PDB entry 6X5S | X-ray diffraction, 3.30 A resolution | chains A and C

== Chain A ==
Molecule: Alpha-(1,6)-fucosyltransferase
Source organism: Homo sapiens
Notes: EC 2.4.1.68
UniProt: Q9BYC5 (FUT8_HUMAN); residues 108-573 here = UniProt positions 108-573
Amino-acid sequence (466 residues; each row starts with the number of its first residue):
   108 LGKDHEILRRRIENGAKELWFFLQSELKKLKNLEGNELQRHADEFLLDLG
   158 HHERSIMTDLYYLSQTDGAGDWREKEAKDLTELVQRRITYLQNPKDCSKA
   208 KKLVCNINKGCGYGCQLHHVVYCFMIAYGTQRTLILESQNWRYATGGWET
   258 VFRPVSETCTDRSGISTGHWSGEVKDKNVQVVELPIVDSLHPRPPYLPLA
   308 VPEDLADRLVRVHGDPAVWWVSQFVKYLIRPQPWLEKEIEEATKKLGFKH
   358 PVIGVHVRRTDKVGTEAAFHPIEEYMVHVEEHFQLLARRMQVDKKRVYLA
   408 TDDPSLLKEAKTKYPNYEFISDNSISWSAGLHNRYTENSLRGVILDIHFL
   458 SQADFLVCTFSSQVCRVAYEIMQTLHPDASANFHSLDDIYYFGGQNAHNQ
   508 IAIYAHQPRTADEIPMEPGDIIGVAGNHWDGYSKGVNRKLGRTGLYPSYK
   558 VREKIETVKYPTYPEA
Disulfide bonds: Cys204-Cys266, Cys212-Cys230, Cys218-Cys222, Cys465-Cys472
Ligand contacts: GDP (guanosine-5'-diphosphate): Gly219, Tyr220, Gly221, Cys222, Tyr250, His363, Arg365, Lys369, Glu373, Ala407, Thr408, Asp409, Ile432, Ala436, Arg441, Ser446, Gly449, Val450, Asp453, Ser468, Ser469, Gln470, Val471
Curated features (UniProtKB/Swiss-Prot):
  - region: Arg365, Arg366 (Important for donor substrate binding)
  - motif: Pro299 to Pro305 (SH3-binding)
  - modified residue: Ser278 (Phosphoserine)
  - natural variant: Arg315 to Lys557 (deletion: In CDGF1), Arg337 (R337G: In CDGF1)
  - mutagenesis: Arg365 (R365A/K: Complete loss of activity), Arg366 (R366A/K: Decreases activity to 3%), Asp368 (D368A: Loss of enzyme activity), Lys369 (K369A: Loss of enzyme activity), Glu373 (E373A: Loss of enzyme activity), Tyr382 (Y382A: Loss of enzyme activity), Asp409 (D409A: Loss of enzyme activity), Asp410 (D410A: No effect on enzyme activity), Asp453 (D453A: Loss of enzyme activity), Ser469 (S469A: Loss of enzyme activity)
Reported in the primary citation:
  - catalytic residues: Lys369 (proposed by the authors, not directly observed)
  - mutagenesis - D295A, D368A, D495A, Y498A: abolished catalytic activity
  - mutagenesis - K216A (160-fold), Q470A (80-fold), D494A (800-fold), Q502A (16-fold), H535A (11-fold), K541A: decreased catalytic activity

== Chain C ==
Molecule: A3'-Asn
Source organism: Gallus gallus
Amino-acid sequence (3 residues; each row starts with the number of its first residue):
   699 AN
  700A K
Disordered / not traced: 699, 700A
Covalently attached groups: glycan linked to Asn700

== Chain A / chain C interface ==
Pairs across the interface (1; chain A residue first):
  Gly217(A) - Asn700(C)  hydrogen bond (backbone-side chain)

== Summary ==
Chain A and chain C each contribute 1 residues to their interface, with 1 hydrogen bond. Its one
hydrogen-bonded contact is Gly217(A)-Asn700(C). Chain A binds GDP. The paper reports the catalytic residue
Lys369(A); K216A, Q470A and D494A of chain A, among others, reduce catalytic activity; 10 substitutions were
tested in all.
Here chain A is Alpha-(1,6)-fucosyltransferase (Homo sapiens) and chain C is A3'-Asn (Gallus gallus). Entry
6X5S (Human Alpha-1,6-fucosyltransferase (FUT8) bound to GDP and A3'-Asn) was determined by X-ray diffraction
(same publication as 6X5H and 6X5R).
